Entry 1DXU (X-ray diffraction, 1.70 A resolution); this record covers chains A and D of the 4 polymer chains in the assembly.

# Chain A
Molecule: Hemoglobin (deoxy) (alpha chain)
Source organism: Homo sapiens
UniProt: P69905 (HBA_HUMAN); residues 1-141 here = UniProt positions 1-141
Chain sequence (141 residues; each row starts with the number of its first residue):
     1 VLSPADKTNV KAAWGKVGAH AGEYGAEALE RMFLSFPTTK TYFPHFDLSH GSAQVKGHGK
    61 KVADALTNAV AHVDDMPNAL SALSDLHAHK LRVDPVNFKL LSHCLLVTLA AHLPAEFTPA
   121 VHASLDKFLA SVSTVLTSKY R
Metal / ion sites: heme Fe near His87 (its only coordinating residue here)
Residues lining bound ligands: heme (HEM): Met32, Thr39, Tyr42, Phe43, His45, Phe46, His58, Lys61, Val62, Ala65, Leu66, Leu83, Leu86, His87, Leu91, Val93, Asn97, Phe98, Leu101, Val132, Leu136
Curated features (UniProtKB/Swiss-Prot):
  - site: Lys61 (Not glycated)
  - natural variant: Asp6 (A6D: In J-Toronto; this construct carries the variant), Ala13 (A13D: In J-Paris 1/J-Aljezur), Glu27 (A27E: In Shenyang; this construct carries the variant), Lys61 (K61N: In Zambia; deletion: In Clinic), Asp64 (A64D: In Pontoise; this construct carries the variant), Asp75 (D75A: In Lille; D75G: In Chapel Hill; D75N: In G-Pest), Ala111 (A111D: In Petah Tikva)

# Chain D
Molecule: Hemoglobin (deoxy) (beta chain)
Source organism: Homo sapiens
UniProt: P68871 (HBB_HUMAN); numbering as in UniProt (aligned over 2-146)
Chain sequence (146 residues; each row starts with the number of its first residue):
     1 MHLTPEEKSA VTALWGKVNV DEVGGEALGR LLVVYPWTQR FFESFGDLST PDAVMGNPKV
    61 KAHGKKVLGA FSDGLAHLDN LKGTFATLSE LHCDKLHVDP ENFRLLGNVL VCVLAHHFGK
   121 EFTPPVQAAY QKVVAGVANA LAHKYH
Metal / ion sites: heme Fe near His92 (its only coordinating residue here)
Residues lining bound ligands: heme (HEM): Leu31, Thr38, Phe41, Phe42, Phe45, His63, Lys66, Val67, Ala70, Phe71, Phe85, Leu88, Leu91, His92, Leu96, Val98, Asn102, Phe103, Leu106, Leu141
Curated features (UniProtKB/Swiss-Prot):
  - natural variant: Leu3 (H3L: In Graz; this construct carries the variant), Glu7 (E7A: In G-Makassar; E7K: In Hb C; E7Q: In Machida; E7V: In SKCA), Lys8 (E8K: In G-Siriraj; this construct carries the variant), Val11 (A11V: In Iraq-Halabja; this construct carries the variant), Gly16 (W16G: In Randwick; this construct carries the variant), Val23 (E23V: In D-Granada; this construct carries the variant), Gly24 (V24G: In Miyashiro; this construct carries the variant), Gly25 (G25D: In Moscva; G25R: In Riverdale-Bronx; G25V: In Savannah), Leu32 (L32P: In Yokohama), Val33 (L33V: In Muscat; this construct carries the variant), Arg40 (Q40R: In Tianshui; this construct carries the variant), Phe42 (F42Y: In Mequon; deletion: In Bruxelles), 11 further natural variant entries in UniProt

# How chain A and chain D interact
Pairs across the interface - 26 pairs, chain A then chain D:
  Pro37(A) with His146(D)
  Thr38(A) with Pro100(D)
  Lys40(A) with His146(D), hydrogen bond (side chain-backbone)
  Thr41(A) with His97(D); Asp99(D); Tyr145(D)
  Tyr42(A) with Arg40(D); Asp99(D), hydrogen bond
  Pro44(A) with His97(D)
  Leu91(A) with Arg40(D), hydrogen bond (backbone-side chain)
  Arg92(A) with Trp37(D); Arg40(D), hydrogen bond (backbone-side chain); Glu43(D), salt bridge
  Asp94(A) with Trp37(D), hydrogen bond; Asp99(D); Glu101(D); Leu105(D)
  Pro95(A) with Trp37(D)
  Val96(A) with Glu101(D)
  Asn97(A) with Asp99(D)
  Tyr140(A) with Pro36(D); Trp37(D), hydrophobic
  Arg141(A) with Val34(D), hydrogen bond (side chain-backbone); Tyr35(D); Pro36(D); Trp37(D)
Also at the interface, not in a pair above, chain D (15 interface residues in all): Gln39, Val98

# Overview
The interface between chain A and chain D involves 14 residues on one side and 15 on the other; the contacts
include 6 hydrogen bonds and 1 salt bridge. Polar contacts include Arg92(A)-Glu43(D), Lys40(A)-His146(D) and
Tyr42(A)-Asp99(D). Chain A binds heme. Bound to chain D: heme.
Chain A is Hemoglobin (deoxy) (alpha chain) and chain D is Hemoglobin (deoxy) (beta chain), both from Homo
sapiens; the structure, High-resolution X-ray study of deoxy recombinant human hemoglobins synthesized from
beta-globins having mutated amino termini, was determined by X-ray diffraction (same publication as 1DXT and
1DXV).
